PDB entry 7KAK | electron microscopy, 3.90 A resolution | chains C and D of the 6 polymer chains in the assembly

[Chain C]
Protein: Protein transport channel Sec61 complex, gamma subunit (Sss1)
From: Thermomyces lanuginosus
Sequence (70 residues; numbered 1 to 70; the number before each row is that of its first residue):
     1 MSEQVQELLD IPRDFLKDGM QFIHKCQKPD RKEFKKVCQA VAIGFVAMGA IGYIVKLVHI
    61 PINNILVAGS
Disordered / not traced: 1-11, 69-70

[Chain D]
Protein: Protein transport protein Sec63
From: Thermomyces lanuginosus
Sequence (719 residues; each row starts with the number of its first residue; numbers below 1 keep their minus sign (Gly-14 is residue -14)):
   -14 GGSGGSGGSG GSGGSMSSRE YNYDENGQFF PFFVLTLTGL VTLPLTYSLL KPPKKVESTA
    46 PRIKSDFKPQ HDDIIQNQKR KRLRKERRVK RAIAVVVGWA IIGYMVYLII VTRRTAPKIW
   106 DPYEILGISR SADERAIARR YKRLSLLYHP DKVRPDPSKN ETMEMLNQRF VELTKAYKAL
   166 TDEEIRNNYL QYGHPDGKQS YSIGIALPKL IIEEGSGKYV LMLYASLLGI LLPYIVGRWW
   226 YGSQRYTREK VLAASAGNMF REYEGTMIGG PIVNALSTGE EYKEMLSGPK AEEGLAKVEK
   286 KVLALDEKIL SAKDREVLRK IDNPVRRKAL ALLWAYLNRI DLEDPVLNEE KYEAGSIALS
   346 LTESFTAIAL AFGNLIPIIG AYRISQCIVQ AISPGSSPLL QLPYFTPKVV ESVEGADVKT
   406 HLSVQKYLDM PEERRRSLTV GPGLLTEDQY NSAIAVAKQL PLFAISKAFF KVAGERVVTP
   466 SSLVQLVIKG RIIPPGSTGV PDVTEKDLED IDPDEADVNA IIGRKGATKP SGKSGDENDG
   526 DRVQPPLAHA PYLPRDHPPR WHIFLADAKQ GKIAVPPFTF TTFDKPIFDE QGKPTFNMQT
   586 LRMQFQAPPQ VGNFSFVLHM ISDSYMGFDV KQEITLQVED PSKAAVLQEE DDISEPDEDS
   646 IAGQMQALKT GVPPKKKKVV ESDDDESDTE GDEEDTSETD TETDTDEEGS GTGENLYFQ
Disordered / not traced: -14 to 4, 36-44, 98-184, 481-526, 571-579, 626-704

[Interface between chain C and chain D]
Pairs across the interface (11; chain C residue first):
  Tyr53(C) - Phe18(D)
  Leu57(C) - Phe18(D)  hydrophobic
  His59(C) - Tyr209(D)
  Ile60(C) - Ile190(D)  hydrophobic
  Pro61(C) - Tyr8(D)
  Pro61(C) - Leu192(D)  hydrophobic
  Asn64(C) - Tyr8(D)  hydrogen bond
  Asn64(C) - Ile197(D)
  Ile65(C) - Ile196(D)
  Ile65(C) - Ile197(D)  hydrophobic
  Ile65(C) - Val205(D)  hydrophobic
Other interface residues (no listed pair), chain C (8 interface residues in all): Ile62
Other interface residues (no listed pair), chain D (11 interface residues in all): Tyr6, Gly202, Leu206

[Summary]
The interface between chain C and chain D involves 8 residues on one side and 11 on the other, with 1 hydrogen
bond. The hydrogen-bonded pair is Asn64(C)-Tyr8(D).
Here chain C is Protein transport channel Sec61 complex, gamma subunit (Sss1) and chain D is Protein transport
protein Sec63, both from Thermomyces lanuginosus. Entry 7KAK (Cryo-EM structure of the Sec complex from T.
lanuginosus, wild-type, class without Sec62) was determined by electron microscopy together with 7KAH, 7KAI,
7KAJ, 7KAL, 7KAM, 7KAN and 8 further entries from the same study.
